Entry 5MFI (X-ray diffraction, 1.45 A resolution); this record covers chains A and D of the 4 polymer chains in the assembly.

# Chain A
Protein: YIII(Dq.V2)4CqI
Source organism: synthetic construct
Amino-acid sequence (243 residues; numbered 8 to 250; the number before each row is that of its first residue):
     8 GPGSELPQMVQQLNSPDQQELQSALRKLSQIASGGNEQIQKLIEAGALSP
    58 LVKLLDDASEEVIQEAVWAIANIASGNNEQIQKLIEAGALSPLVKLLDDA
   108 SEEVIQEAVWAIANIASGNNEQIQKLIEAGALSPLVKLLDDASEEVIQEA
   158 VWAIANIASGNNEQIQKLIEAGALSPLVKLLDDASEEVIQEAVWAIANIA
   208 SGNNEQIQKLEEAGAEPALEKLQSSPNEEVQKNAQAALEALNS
Not modelled in the structure: 8-11

# Chain D
Protein: (KR)4
Amino-acid sequence (8 residues; each row starts with the number of its first residue):
     1 KRKRKRKR
Not modelled in the structure: 7-8

# How chain A and chain D interact
Residue-residue contacts (8):
  Glu72(A) - Lys3(D)  salt bridge
  Trp75(A) - Arg2(D)
  Trp75(A) - Lys3(D)
  Glu110(A) - Lys5(D)  salt bridge
  Gln113(A) - Lys1(D)
  Trp117(A) - Lys1(D)
  Glu152(A) - Arg4(D)  salt bridge
  Glu156(A) - Lys1(D)  salt bridge
Interface residues without a listed pair, chain A (8 interface residues in all): Asn79

# Summary
The interface between chain A and chain D involves 8 residues on one side and 5 on the other; the contacts
include 4 salt bridges. Polar contacts include Glu72(A)-Lys3(D), Glu110(A)-Lys5(D) and Glu152(A)-Arg4(D).
Chain A is YIII(Dq.V2)4CqI (synthetic construct) and chain D is (KR)4; the structure, Designed armadillo
repeat protein YIII(Dq.V2)4CqI in complex with peptide (KR)4, was determined by X-ray diffraction, deposited
together with 5MFF, 5MFG, 5MFH, 5MFJ and 5MFK.
